PDB entry 8EFB | electron microscopy, 3.20 A resolution | chains R and A of the 5 polymer chains in the assembly

Chain R:
Molecule: Mu-type opioid receptor
Source organism: Homo sapiens
UniProtKB: P35372 (OPRM_HUMAN); residues 2-368 here = UniProt positions 2-368
Chain sequence (367 residues; numbered 2 to 368; the number before each row is that of its first residue):
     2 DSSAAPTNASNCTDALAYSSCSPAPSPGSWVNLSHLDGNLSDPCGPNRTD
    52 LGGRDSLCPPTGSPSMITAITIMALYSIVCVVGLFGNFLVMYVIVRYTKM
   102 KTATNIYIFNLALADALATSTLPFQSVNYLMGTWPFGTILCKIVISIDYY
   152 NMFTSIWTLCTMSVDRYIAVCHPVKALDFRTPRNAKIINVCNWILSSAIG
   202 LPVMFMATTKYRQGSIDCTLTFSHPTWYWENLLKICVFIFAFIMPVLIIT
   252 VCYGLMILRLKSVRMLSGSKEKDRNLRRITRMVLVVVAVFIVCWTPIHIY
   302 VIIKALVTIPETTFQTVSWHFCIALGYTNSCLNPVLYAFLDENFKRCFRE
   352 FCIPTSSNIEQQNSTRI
Disordered / not traced: 2-68, 353-368
Disulfides: Cys142-Cys219
Construct notes: conflict Trp158 (Phe in P35372)
Ligand contacts: WH2 (N-[(3-methoxythiophen-2-yl)methyl]-2-[(9R)-9-(pyridin-2-yl)-6-oxaspiro[4.5]decan-9-yl]ethan-1-amine): Gln126, Asn129, Trp135, Val145, Ile146, Asp149, Tyr150, Met153, Cys219, Val238, Trp295, Ile298, His299, Val302, Ile324, Gly327, Tyr328
UniProt features mapped onto this chain:
  - motif: Asn334 to Tyr338 (NPxxY)
  - modified residue: Tyr168 (Phosphotyrosine), Ser365 (Phosphoserine)
  - lipidation: Cys353 (S-palmitoyl cysteine)
  - glycosylation (N-linked (GlcNAc...) asparagine): Asn9, Asn12, Asn33, Asn40, Asn48
  - mutagenesis: Cys142 (C142A/S: Abolishes ligand binding; when associated with A-219 or S-219), Cys219 (C219A/S: Abolishes ligand binding; when associated with A-142 or S-142), Lys273 (K273A: Impairs interaction with calmodulin), Arg275 (R275A: Impairs interaction with calmodulin)
Reported in the primary citation:
  - binding site for WH2: Trp295, Gly327, Tyr328
  - mutagenesis - N152A: increased signaling
  - mutagenesis - D149A, Y150A: decreased signaling in response to ohmefentanyl
  - specificity-determining residues: Asn129, Trp320 (proposed by the authors, not directly observed)
  - mutagenesis - I298A, W320A, I324A: decreased signaling in response to sufentanil
  - mutagenesis - I298A, W320A, I324A: decreased signaling in response to remifentanil

Chain A:
Molecule: Guanine nucleotide-binding protein G(i) subunit alpha-1
Source organism: Homo sapiens
UniProtKB: P63096 (GNAI1_HUMAN); numbering as in UniProt (aligned over 1-354)
Chain sequence (354 residues; each row starts with the number of its first residue):
     1 MGCTLSAEDKAAVERSKMIDRNLREDGEKAAREVKLLLLGAGESGKSTIV
    51 KQMKIIHEAGYSEEECKQYKAVVYSNTIQSIIAIIRAMGRLKIDFGDSAR
   101 ADDARQLFVLAGAAEEGFMTAELAGVIKRLWKDSGVQACFNRSREYQLND
   151 SAAYYLNDLDRIAQPNYIPTQQDVLRTRVKTTGIVETHFTFKDLHFKMFD
   201 VGAQRSERKKWIHCFEGVTAIIFCVALSDYDLVLAEDEEMNRMHESMKLF
   251 DSICNNKWFTDTSIILFLNKKDLFEEKIKKSPLTICYPEYAGSNTYEEAA
   301 AYIQCQFEDLNKRKDTKEIYTHFTCSTDTKNVQFVFDAVTDVIIKNNLKD
   351 CGLF
Disordered / not traced: 1, 56-181
Construct notes: conflict Ala203 (Gly in P63096), Ser326 (Ala in P63096)
UniProt features mapped onto this chain:
  - region: Lys35 to Thr48 (G1 motif), Asp173 to Thr181 (G2 motif), Phe196 to Gly202, Gln204, Arg205 (G3 motif), Ile265 to Asp272 (G4 motif), Thr324, Cys325, Thr327 to Thr329 (G5 motif)
  - binding site (GTP): Glu43 to Thr48, Ser151, Leu175 to Thr181, Asp200 to Gly202, Gln204, Asn269 to Asp272
  - binding site (Mg(2+)): Ser47, Thr181
  - modified residue: Arg178 (ADP-ribosylarginine), Gln204 (Deamidated glutamine), Cys351 (ADP-ribosylcysteine)
  - lipidation: Gly2 (N-myristoyl glycine), Cys3 (S-palmitoyl cysteine)
  - natural variant: Gly40 (G40C: In NEDHISB; G40R: In NEDHISB), Gly45 (G45D: In NEDHISB), Thr48 (T48I: In NEDHISB; T48K: In NEDHISB), Gln52 (Q52P: In NEDHISB), Ser75 (deletion: In NEDHISB; uncertain significance), Gln172 (deletion: In NEDHISB), Asp173 (D173V: In NEDHISB), Glu186 to Phe189 (deletion: In NEDHISB; uncertain significance), Cys224 (C224Y: In NEDHISB), Lys270 (K270N: In NEDHISB; K270R: In NEDHISB), Asp272 (D272G: In NEDHISB), Val332 (V332E: In NEDHISB; uncertain significance)
  - mutagenesis: Gly42 (G42R: Abolishes switch to an activated conformation and dissociation from beta and gamma subunits upon GTP binding. Abolishes interaction with RGS family members), Glu116 (E116L: Enhances interaction (inactive GDP-bound) with RGS14), Gln147 (Q147L: Enhances interaction (inactive GDP-bound) with RGS14), Glu245 (E245L: Enhances interaction (inactive GDP-bound) with RGS14)

Chain R / chain A interface:
Residue-residue contacts (39; chain R residue first):
  Thr103(R) - Asp350(A)
  Ala170(R) - Asn347(A)  hydrogen bond (backbone-side chain)
  Val171(R) - Ile344(A)
  Val171(R) - Leu348(A)  hydrophobic
  Pro174(R) - Thr340(A)
  Pro174(R) - Ile343(A)
  Pro174(R) - Ile344(A)  hydrophobic
  Val175(R) - Leu194(A)  hydrophobic
  Val175(R) - Phe336(A)  hydrophobic
  Ala177(R) - Asn347(A)
  Leu178(R) - Ala31(A)
  Asp179(R) - Arg32(A)  salt bridge
  Arg181(R) - Asn347(A)  hydrogen bond
  Arg181(R) - Asp350(A)  salt bridge
  Arg181(R) - Cys351(A)
  Met257(R) - Leu353(A)  hydrophobic
  Arg260(R) - Thr340(A)
  Arg260(R) - Ile344(A)
  Leu261(R) - Leu348(A)  hydrophobic
  Arg265(R) - Ile319(A)
  Arg265(R) - Tyr320(A)
  Met266(R) - Glu318(A)
  Met266(R) - Lys345(A)
  Met266(R) - Phe354(A)  hydrophobic
  Leu267(R) - Phe354(A)  hydrophobic
  Ser270(R) - Asp315(A)
  Glu272(R) - Asp315(A)
  Lys273(R) - Lys314(A)  hydrogen bond (side chain-backbone)
  Lys273(R) - Asp315(A)
  Lys273(R) - Glu318(A)  salt bridge
  Asn276(R) - Phe354(A)
  Ile280(R) - Leu353(A)  hydrophobic
  Met283(R) - Leu353(A)  hydrophobic
  Asp342(R) - Cys351(A)
  Asp342(R) - Gly352(A)
  Glu343(R) - Gly352(A)  hydrogen bond (backbone-backbone)
  Glu343(R) - Phe354(A)
  Asn344(R) - Lys349(A)
  Asn344(R) - Asp350(A)
Other interface residues (no listed pair), chain R (29 interface residues in all): Thr105, Arg167, Thr182, Val264, Arg347
Other interface residues (no listed pair), chain A (25 interface residues in all): Lys192, Asp193, Lys317, Asp341

Overview:
29 residues of chain R and 25 residues of chain A are in contact; the contacts include 4 hydrogen bonds and 3
salt bridges. Among the polar pairs are Asp179(R)-Arg32(A), Arg181(R)-Asp350(A) and Lys273(R)-Glu318(A). The
paper reports a binding site for WH2 at Trp295(R), Gly327(R) and Tyr328(R); I298A, W320A and I324A of chain R
reduce signaling in response to sufentanil; 6 substitutions were tested in all.
Chain R is Mu-type opioid receptor and chain A is Guanine nucleotide-binding protein G(i) subunit alpha-1,
both from Homo sapiens; the structure, Oliceridine-bound mu-opioid receptor-Gi complex, was determined by
electron microscopy together with 8EF5, 8EF6, 8EFL, 8EFO and 8EFQ from the same study.
